PDB entry 7TKU | electron microscopy, 4.00 A resolution | chains A and G of the 8 polymer chains in the assembly

== Chain A ==
Name: Replication factor C subunit 1
Organism: Saccharomyces cerevisiae
UniProt: P38630 (RFC1_YEAST); residue numbers follow UniProt; this construct covers 1-861
Sequence (861 residues; row label = number of the first residue in the row):
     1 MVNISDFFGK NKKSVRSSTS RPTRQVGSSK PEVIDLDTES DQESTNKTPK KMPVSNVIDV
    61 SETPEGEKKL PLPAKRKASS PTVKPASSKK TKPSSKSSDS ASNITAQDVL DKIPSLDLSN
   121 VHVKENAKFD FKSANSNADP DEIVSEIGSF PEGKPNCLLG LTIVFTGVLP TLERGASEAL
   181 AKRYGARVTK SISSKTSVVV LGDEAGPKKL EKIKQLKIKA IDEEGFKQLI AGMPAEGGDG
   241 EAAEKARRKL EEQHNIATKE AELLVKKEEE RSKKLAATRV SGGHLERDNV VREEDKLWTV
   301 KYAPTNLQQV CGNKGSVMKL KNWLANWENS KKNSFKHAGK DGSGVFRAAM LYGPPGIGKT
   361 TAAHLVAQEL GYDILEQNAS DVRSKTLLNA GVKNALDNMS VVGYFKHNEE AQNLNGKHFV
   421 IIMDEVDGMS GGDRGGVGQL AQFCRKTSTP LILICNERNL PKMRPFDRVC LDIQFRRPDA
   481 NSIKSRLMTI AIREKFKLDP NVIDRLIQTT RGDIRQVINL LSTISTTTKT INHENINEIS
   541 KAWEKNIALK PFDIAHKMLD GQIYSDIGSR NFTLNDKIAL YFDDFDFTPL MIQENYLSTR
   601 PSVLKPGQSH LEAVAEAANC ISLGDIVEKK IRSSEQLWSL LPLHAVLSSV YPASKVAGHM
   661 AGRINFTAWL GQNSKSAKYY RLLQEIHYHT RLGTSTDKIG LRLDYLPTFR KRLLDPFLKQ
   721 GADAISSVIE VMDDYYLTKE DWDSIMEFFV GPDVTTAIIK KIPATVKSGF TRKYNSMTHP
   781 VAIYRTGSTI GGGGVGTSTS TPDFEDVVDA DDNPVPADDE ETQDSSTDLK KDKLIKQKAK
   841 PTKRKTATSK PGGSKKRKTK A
Not modelled in the structure: 1-290, 432-434, 780-861
Ion coordination: Mg2+: Thr360 (together with ATP-gamma-S)
Small-molecule neighbours: ATP-gamma-S (AGS; phosphothiophosphoric acid-adenylate ester): Thr299, Tyr302, Ala303, Pro304, Gln309, Val310, Cys311, Pro355, Gly356, Ile357, Gly358, Lys359, Thr360, Thr361, Arg486, Ile514, Arg515
UniProt features mapped onto this chain:
  - motif (Nuclear localization signal): Lys830 to Leu834, Lys855 to Lys860
  - binding site (ATP): Thr299, Cys311, Gly353 to Thr361, Asn456
  - modified residue: Thr38 (Phosphothreonine), Ser40 (Phosphoserine), Thr63 (Phosphothreonine)
Reported in the primary citation:
  - conformationally variable residues: Leu549
  - mutagenesis - W638G: decreased catalytic activity on PCNA and DNA
  - mutagenesis - F582A: unchanged catalytic activity on DNA
  - mutagenesis - F582A: unchanged binding to DNA
  - mutagenesis - F582A, W638G: unchanged growth

== Chain G ==
Name: Proliferating cell nuclear antigen
Organism: Saccharomyces cerevisiae
UniProt: P15873 (PCNA_YEAST); residue numbers follow UniProt; this construct covers 1-258
Sequence (263 residues; row label = number of the first residue in the row; numbers below 1 keep their minus sign (Pro-4 is residue -4)):
    -4 PHMASMLEAK FEEASLFKRI IDGFKDCVQL VNFQCKEDGI IAQAVDDSRV LLVSLEIGVE
    56 AFQEYRCDHP VTLGMDLTSL SKILRCGNNT DTLTLIADNT PDSIILLFED TKKDRIAEYS
   116 LKLMDIDADF LKIEELQYDS TLSLPSSEFS KIVRDLSQLS DSINIMITKE TIKFVADGDI
   176 GSGSVIIKPF VDMEHPETSI KLEMDQPVDL TFGAKYLLDI IKGSSLSDRV GIRLSSEAPA
   236 LFQFDLKSGF LQFFLAPKFN DEE
Not modelled in the structure: -4 to 0, 173-177, 257-258
Construct notes: expression tag (-4 to 0)
UniProt features mapped onto this chain:
  - DNA-binding region: Arg61 to Arg80
  - cross-link (Glycyl lysine isopeptide (Lys-Gly)): Lys127 (interchain with G-Cter in SUMO), Lys164 (interchain with G-Cter in SUMO)

== Chain A / chain G interface ==
Residue-residue contacts (34; chain A residue first):
  Asp373(A) with Arg44(G), salt bridge
  Leu375(A) with Ser43(G); Arg44(G)
  Ala390(A) with Lys210(G), hydrogen bond (backbone-side chain)
  Gly391(A) with Ser43(G)
  Asn394(A) with Lys210(G); Tyr211(G)
  Ala395(A) with Ser43(G)
  Asp397(A) with Lys253(G), salt bridge; Phe254(G)
  Asn398(A) with Val45(G); Ala251(G); Pro252(G); Lys253(G); Phe254(G)
  Met399(A) with Val45(G); Ala251(G); Pro252(G), hydrogen bond (backbone-backbone); Phe254(G), hydrophobic
  Val401(A) with Arg44(G); Val45(G); Leu46(G)
  Val402(A) with Arg44(G)
  Tyr404(A) with Glu232(G), hydrogen bond (side chain-backbone); Ala233(G); Pro234(G)
  Phe405(A) with Leu126(G), hydrophobic; Lys127(G)
  His418(A) with Phe254(G)
  Phe419(A) with Ser43(G); Arg44(G); Val45(G), hydrophobic
  Ser448(A) with Phe254(G)
  Thr449(A) with Phe254(G)
Other interface residues (no listed pair), chain A (19 interface residues in all): Ile374, Ser400
Other interface residues (no listed pair), chain G (22 interface residues in all): Val40, Asp42, Leu47, Ile128, Glu129, Leu131, Phe249

== Overview ==
The interface between chain A and chain G involves 19 residues on one side and 22 on the other; the contacts
include 3 hydrogen bonds and 2 salt bridges. Polar contacts include Asp373(A)-Arg44(G), Asp397(A)-Lys253(G)
and Ala390(A)-Lys210(G). The paper reports that W638G of chain A reduces catalytic activity on PCNA and DNA;
conformational variability at Leu549(A).
Chain A is Replication factor C subunit 1 and chain G is Proliferating cell nuclear antigen, both from
Saccharomyces cerevisiae; the structure, Structure of the yeast clamp loader (Replication Factor C RFC) bound
to the open sliding clamp ..., was determined by electron microscopy together with 7THJ, 7THV, 7TI8, 7TIB,
7TIC and 7TID from the same study.
